9J1J - chains G and N of the 18 polymer chains in the assembly; structure by electron microscopy, 3.42 A resolution.

# Chain G (and N)
Name: AA protein
Organism: Listeria monocytogenes
Notes: chain N of this document is another copy of the same molecule, construct and numbering; everything in this record applies to it too
Reference sequence: O05551 (O05551_LISMN); residues 1-170 here = UniProt positions 1-170
Chain sequence (170 residues; numbered 1 to 170; the number before each row is that of its first residue):
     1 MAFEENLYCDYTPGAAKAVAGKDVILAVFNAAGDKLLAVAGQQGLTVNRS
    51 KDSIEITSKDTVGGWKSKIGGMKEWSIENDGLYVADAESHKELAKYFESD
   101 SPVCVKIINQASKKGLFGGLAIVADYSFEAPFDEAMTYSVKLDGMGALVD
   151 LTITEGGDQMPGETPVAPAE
Unresolved in the structure: 1, 162-170 (chain N: 1-14, 162-170)

# Interface between chain G and chain N
Pairs across the interface (13; chain G residue first):
  Gly21(G) - Lys59(N)
  Lys22(G) - Lys59(N)
  Val24(G) - Lys59(N)  hydrogen bond (backbone-side chain)
  Ile25(G) - Lys59(N)
  Ala40(G) - Asp60(N)
  Gly41(G) - Ser58(N)
  Gly41(G) - Asp60(N)
  Gln42(G) - Ser58(N)  hydrogen bond (backbone-side chain)
  Gln42(G) - Lys59(N)
  Gln43(G) - Thr57(N)  hydrogen bond (side chain-backbone)
  Leu82(G) - Ile56(N)
  Leu82(G) - Ser58(N)
  Ala135(G) - Ile56(N)  hydrophobic
Also at the interface, not in a pair above, chain G (12 interface residues in all): Asp133, Glu134
Also at the interface, not in a pair above, chain N (6 interface residues in all): Ile54

# In short
The interface between chain G and chain N involves 12 residues on one side and 6 on the other, with 3 hydrogen
bonds. Among the polar pairs are Val24(G)-Lys59(N), Gln42(G)-Ser58(N) and Gln43(G)-Thr57(N).
Both chains are AA protein (Listeria monocytogenes). Entry 9J1J (Cap region of monocin) was determined by
electron microscopy, deposited together with 9J1K and 9J1L.
